5S5Q - chains A and F of the 6 polymer chains in the assembly; structure by X-ray diffraction, 2.05 A resolution.

Chain A:
Molecule: Tubulin alpha-1B chain
Organism: Bos taurus
UniProt: P81947 (TBA1B_BOVIN); numbering as in UniProt (aligned over 1-451)
Amino-acid sequence (451 residues; each row starts with the number of its first residue):
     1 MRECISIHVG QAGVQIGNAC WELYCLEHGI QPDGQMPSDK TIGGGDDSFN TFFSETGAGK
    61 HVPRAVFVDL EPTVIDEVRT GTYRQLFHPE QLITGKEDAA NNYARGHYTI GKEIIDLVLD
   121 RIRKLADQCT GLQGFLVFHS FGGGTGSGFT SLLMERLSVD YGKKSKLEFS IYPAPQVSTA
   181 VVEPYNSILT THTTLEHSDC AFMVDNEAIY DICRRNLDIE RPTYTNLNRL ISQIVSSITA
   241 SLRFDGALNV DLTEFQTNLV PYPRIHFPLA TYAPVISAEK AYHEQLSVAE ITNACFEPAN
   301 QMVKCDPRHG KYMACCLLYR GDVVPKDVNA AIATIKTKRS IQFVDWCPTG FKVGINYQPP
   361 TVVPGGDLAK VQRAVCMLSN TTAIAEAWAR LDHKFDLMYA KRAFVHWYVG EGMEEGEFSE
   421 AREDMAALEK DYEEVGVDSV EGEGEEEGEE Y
Disordered / not traced: 439-451
Ion coordination: Ca2+: Asp-39, Thr-41, Gly-44, Glu-55
Small-molecule neighbours: GTP (guanosine-5'-triphosphate): Gly-10, Gln-11, Ala-12, Gln-15, Ile-16, Asp-69, Asp-98, Ala-99, Ala-100, Asn-101, Ser-140, Gly-142, Gly-143, Gly-144, Thr-145, Gly-146, Ile-171, Pro-173, Val-177, Ser-178, Glu-183, Asn-206, Tyr-224, Leu-227, Asn-228, Ile-231

Chain F:
Molecule: Tubulin-Tyrosine Ligase
Organism: Gallus gallus
UniProt: E1BQ43 (E1BQ43_CHICK); residues 1-378 here = UniProt positions 1-378
Amino-acid sequence (384 residues; row label = number of the first residue in the row):
     1 MYTFVVRDEN SSVYAEVSRL LLATGQWKRL RKDNPRFNLM LGERNRLPFG RLGHEPGLVQ
    61 LVNYYRGADK LCRKASLVKL IKTSPELSES CTWFPESYVI YPTNLKTPVA PAQNGIRHLI
   121 NNTRTDEREV FLAAYNRRRE GREGNVWIAK SSAGAKGEGI LISSEASELL DFIDEQGQVH
   181 VIQKYLEKPL LLEPGHRKFD IRSWVLVDHL YNIYLYREGV LRTSSEPYNS ANFQDKTCHL
   241 TNHCIQKEYS KNYGRYEEGN EMFFEEFNQY LMDALNTTLE NSILLQIKHI IRSCLMCIEP
   301 AISTKHLHYQ SFQLFGFDFM VDEELKVWLI EVNGAPACAQ KLYAELCQGI VDVAISSVFP
   361 LADTGQKTSQ PTSIFIKLHH HHHH
Disordered / not traced: 106-124, 156-158, 363-370, 383-384
Differences from the reference sequence: expression tag (379-384)
Ion coordination: Mg2+: Glu-331, Asn-333 (together with AMP-PCP)
Small-molecule neighbours: AMP-PCP (ACP; phosphomethylphosphonic acid adenylate ester): Lys-74, Ile-148, Lys-150, Ala-155, Gln-183, Lys-184, Tyr-185, Leu-186, Lys-198, Asp-200, Arg-202, Arg-222, His-239, Leu-240, Thr-241, Asn-242, Asp-318, Met-320, Ile-330, Glu-331, Asn-333

How chain A and chain F interact:
Contacting residue pairs (21; chain A residue first):
  Gln-176(A) with Pro-56(F)
  Glu-207(A) with His-54(F), salt bridge
  Glu-297(A) with His-306(F)
  Pro-298(A) with Leu-307(F), hydrophobic
  Lys-304(A) with His-54(F)
  Asp-306(A) with Arg-66(F); Leu-307(F)
  Arg-308(A) with Pro-300(F), hydrogen bond (side chain-backbone); Ala-301(F), hydrogen bond (side chain-backbone); Ile-302(F); Ser-303(F), hydrogen bond (side chain-backbone); Leu-307(F)
  His-309(A) with Arg-66(F), hydrogen bond (side chain-backbone); Gly-67(F); Ala-301(F)
  Ser-340(A) with Ala-301(F)
  Glu-386(A) with Arg-66(F), salt bridge
  Arg-390(A) with Gly-50(F); His-54(F), hydrogen bond
  His-393(A) with Arg-51(F), hydrogen bond
  Glu-433(A) with Arg-46(F), salt bridge
Other interface residues (no listed pair), chain A (16 interface residues in all): Pro-175, Cys-305, Lys-338
Other interface residues (no listed pair), chain F (15 interface residues in all): Gly-53, His-308

Overview:
16 residues of chain A and 15 residues of chain F are in contact; the contacts include 6 hydrogen bonds and 3
salt bridges. Polar contacts include Glu-207(A)/His-54(F), Glu-386(A)/Arg-66(F) and Glu-433(A)/Arg-46(F).
Bound to chain A: GTP. Chain F binds AMP-PCP.
Chain A is Tubulin alpha-1B chain (Bos taurus) and chain F is Tubulin-Tyrosine Ligase (Gallus gallus); the
structure, Tubulin-Z396380540-complex, was determined by X-ray diffraction, deposited together with 5S4L,
5S4M, 5S4N, 5S4O, 5S4P, 5S4Q and 52 further entries.
